9V5H - chains G and H of the 12 polymer chains in the assembly; structure by electron microscopy, 4.00 A resolution.

Chain G (and H):
Protein: Bifunctional polymyxin resistance protein ArnA
Organism: Escherichia coli
Notes: EC 2.1.2.13, 1.1.1.305; chain H of this document is another copy of the same molecule, construct and numbering; everything in this record applies to it too
UniProt: P77398 (ARNA_ECOLI); numbering as in UniProt (aligned over 317-657)
Amino-acid sequence (342 residues; numbered 316 to 657; the number before each row is that of its first residue):
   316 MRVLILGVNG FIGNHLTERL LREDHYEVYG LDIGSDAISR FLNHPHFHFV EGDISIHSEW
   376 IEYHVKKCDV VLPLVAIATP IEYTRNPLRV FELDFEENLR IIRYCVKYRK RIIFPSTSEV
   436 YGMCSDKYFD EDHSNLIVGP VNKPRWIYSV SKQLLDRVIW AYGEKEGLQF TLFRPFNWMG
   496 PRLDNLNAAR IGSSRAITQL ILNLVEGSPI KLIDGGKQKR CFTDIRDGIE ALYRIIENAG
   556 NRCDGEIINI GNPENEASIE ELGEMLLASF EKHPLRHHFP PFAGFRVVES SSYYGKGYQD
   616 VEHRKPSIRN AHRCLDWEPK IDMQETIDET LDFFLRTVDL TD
Not modelled in the structure: 604-615
Sequence notes: initiating methionine (316)
Curated features (UniProtKB/Swiss-Prot):
  - active site: Glu434 (Proton acceptor), Arg619 (Proton donor)
  - binding site (NAD(+)): Asp347, Asp368, Ile369
  - binding site (UDP-alpha-D-glucuronate): Ala393, Tyr398, Thr432, Ser433, Arg460, Asn492, Lys526 to Arg535, Tyr613
  - mutagenesis: Ser433 (S433A: 40-fold lower specific activity; S433T: No activity), Glu434 (E434A: 100-fold lower specific activity; E434Q: No activity), Arg619 (R619E/Y: No activity; R619M: 400-fold lower activity)

Interface between chain G and chain H:
Contacting residue pairs (8):
  Ile348(G) - Tyr378(H)
  Asp368(G) - Tyr378(H)  hydrogen bond
  Ile371(G) - Glu374(H)
  Ile371(G) - Glu377(H)
  Ile371(G) - Tyr378(H)  hydrophobic
  His372(G) - Tyr378(H)
  Glu374(G) - Glu374(H)
  Arg404(G) - Tyr423(H)
Also at the interface, not in a pair above, chain G (7 interface residues in all): Gly367

Summary:
The interface between chain G and chain H involves 7 residues on one side and 4 on the other; the contacts
include 1 hydrogen bond. The hydrogen-bonded pair is Asp368(G)-Tyr378(H).
Chain G and chain H are both Bifunctional polymyxin resistance protein ArnA (Escherichia coli); the structure,
cryo-EM structure of hexameric ArnA, was determined by electron microscopy, deposited together with 9V5R.
